Entry 4XLZ (X-ray diffraction, 1.51 A resolution); this record covers chains A and E of the 6 polymer chains in the assembly.

# Chain A (and E)
Molecule: Uncharacterized protein
Source organism: Pyrococcus furiosus
Notes: chain E of this document is another copy of the same molecule, construct and numbering; everything in this record applies to it too
UniProt: Q8U3V1 (Q8U3V1_PYRFU); residues 1-267 here = UniProt positions 1-267
Amino-acid sequence (267 residues; each row starts with the number of its first residue):
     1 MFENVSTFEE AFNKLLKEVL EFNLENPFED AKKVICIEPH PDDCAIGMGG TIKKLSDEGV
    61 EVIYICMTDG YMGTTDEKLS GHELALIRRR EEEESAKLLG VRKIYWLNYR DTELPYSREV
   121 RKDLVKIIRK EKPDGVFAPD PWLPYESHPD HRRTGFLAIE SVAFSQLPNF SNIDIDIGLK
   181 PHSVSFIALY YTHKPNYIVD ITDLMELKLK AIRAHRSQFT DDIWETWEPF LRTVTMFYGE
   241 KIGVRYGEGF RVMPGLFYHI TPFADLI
Modified residues: Mse1, Mse48, Mse67, Mse72, Mse205, Mse236, Mse253 (selenomethionine; parent Met)
Bound ions: Cd2+ site 1: H40, D43, H151 (together with 2-amino-2-hydroxymethyl-propane-1,3-diol); Cd2+ site 2: H193 (shared with 1 residue of chain C); Cd2+ site 3 near E225 (its only coordinating residue here); Cd2+ site 4: D265 (shared with 1 residue of chain B)
Ligand contacts:
  - hexane-1,6-diol (HEZ), molecule 1: F28, E29, K54, L55, E58, V60, Y197, V199
  - hexane-1,6-diol (HEZ), molecule 2: D76, E77, K78, L79, S80
  - hexane-1,6-diol (HEZ), molecule 3: E93, A96, K97, V101, R102, K103, I104
  - hexane-1,6-diol (HEZ), molecule 4: Y116, W142, F156
  - hexane-1,6-diol (HEZ), molecule 5: P141, W142, R152, F156
  - hexane-1,6-diol (HEZ), molecule 6: I159, V162, A163, I187, G255, Y258, H259
  - hexane-1,6-diol (HEZ), molecule 7: V162, Q166, S183, V184, S185, F186, I187, Mse253, P254, G255, Y258
  - hexane-1,6-diol (HEZ), molecule 8: P195, N196, Y197, I198, K241, I242
  - hexane-1,6-diol (HEZ), molecule 9: F237, E240, K241

# Chain A / chain E interface
Pairs across the interface (17):
  D69(A) with H82(E); R110(E), salt bridge
  Y71(A) with N108(E)
  H82(A) with D69(E); H82(E); A85(E); R89(E); N108(E), hydrogen bond
  E83(A) with L86(E)
  A85(A) with H82(E)
  L86(A) with E83(E)
  R89(A) with H82(E)
  N108(A) with Y71(E); H82(E), hydrogen bond; R110(E), hydrogen bond (backbone-side chain)
  R110(A) with D69(E), salt bridge; N108(E), hydrogen bond (side chain-backbone)
Also at the interface, not in a pair above, chain A (11 interface residues in all): S80, R90
Also at the interface, not in a pair above, chain E (11 interface residues in all): S80, R90

# In short
The chain A/chain E interface involves 11 residues from each chain; the contacts include 4 hydrogen bonds and
2 salt bridges. Polar pairs include D69(A)-R110(E), H82(A)-N108(E) and N108(A)-R110(E). Ligands of chain A: 9
copies of hexane-1,6-diol. H40(A), D43(A) and H151(A) coordinate Cd2+ site 1.
Both chains are Uncharacterized protein (Pyrococcus furiosus). Entry 4XLZ (N,N'-diacetylchitobiose deacetylase
(SeMet derivative) from Pyrococcus furiosus in the presence of cadmium) was determined by X-ray diffraction
(same publication as 4XM0, 4XM1 and 4XM2).
